PDB entry 7KQ2 | X-ray diffraction, 1.98 A resolution | chains A and B

Chain A (and B):
Protein: HupZ
Source organism: Streptococcus sp
Notes: EC 1.4.3.5; chain B of this document is another copy of the same molecule, construct and numbering; everything in this record applies to it too
Chain sequence (165 residues; each row starts with the number of its first residue):
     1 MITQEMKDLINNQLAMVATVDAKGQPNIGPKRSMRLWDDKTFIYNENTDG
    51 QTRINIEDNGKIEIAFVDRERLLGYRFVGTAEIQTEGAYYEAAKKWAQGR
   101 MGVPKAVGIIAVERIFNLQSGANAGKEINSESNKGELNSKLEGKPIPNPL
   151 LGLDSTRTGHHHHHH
Not modelled in the structure: 119-165 (chain B: 121-165)

How chain A and chain B interact:
Pairs across the interface - 50 pairs, chain A then chain B:
  Asn-12(A) with Arg-69(B), hydrogen bond (backbone-side chain)
  Gln-13(A) with Arg-69(B), hydrogen bond
  Leu-14(A) with Val-67(B), hydrophobic; Arg-69(B)
  Met-16(A) with Ile-28(B); Ala-65(B), hydrophobic; Val-67(B), hydrophobic
  Ala-18(A) with Pro-26(B); Ile-28(B), hydrophobic
  Thr-19(A) with Pro-26(B)
  Val-20(A) with Gly-24(B)
  Lys-23(A) with Lys-61(B), hydrogen bond (backbone-side chain)
  Gly-24(A) with Val-20(B); Lys-61(B)
  Gln-25(A) with Ile-62(B), hydrogen bond (side chain-backbone); Val-78(B)
  Pro-26(A) with Ala-18(B); Lys-61(B); Ile-62(B); Glu-63(B)
  Asn-27(A) with Glu-63(B)
  Ile-28(A) with Met-16(B), hydrophobic; Ala-18(B), hydrophobic; Ile-28(B), hydrophobic; Glu-63(B), hydrogen bond (backbone-side chain); Ala-65(B), hydrophobic; Arg-76(B), hydrogen bond (backbone-side chain)
  Gly-29(A) with Arg-76(B)
  Arg-32(A) with Leu-72(B)
  Thr-48(A) with Ser-120(B)
  Gly-50(A) with Ser-120(B)
  Lys-61(A) with Lys-23(B), hydrogen bond (side chain-backbone); Gly-24(B); Pro-26(B)
  Ile-62(A) with Gln-25(B), hydrogen bond (backbone-side chain); Pro-26(B), hydrophobic
  Glu-63(A) with Gln-25(B); Pro-26(B); Asn-27(B); Ile-28(B), hydrogen bond (side chain-backbone)
  Ala-65(A) with Ile-28(B)
  Val-67(A) with Leu-14(B), hydrophobic; Met-16(B), hydrophobic
  Arg-69(A) with Asn-12(B), hydrogen bond (side chain-backbone); Gln-13(B), hydrogen bond; Leu-14(B)
  Leu-72(A) with Arg-32(B)
  Arg-76(A) with Asn-27(B); Ile-28(B), hydrogen bond (side chain-backbone)
  Val-78(A) with Gln-25(B)
Other interface residues (no listed pair), chain A (29 interface residues in all): Pro-30, Ile-64, Leu-118
Other interface residues (no listed pair), chain B (27 interface residues in all): Thr-19, Gly-29, Pro-30, Leu-118

Overview:
The interface between chain A and chain B involves 29 residues on one side and 27 on the other, with 12
hydrogen bonds. Polar pairs include Asn-12(A)/Arg-69(B), Gln-13(A)/Arg-69(B) and Lys-23(A)/Lys-61(B).
Both chains are HupZ (Streptococcus sp). Entry 7KQ2 (1.98 A resolution crystal structure of Group A
Streptococcus H111A HupZ-V5-His6) was determined by X-ray diffraction, deposited together with 7KPZ.
